7PIL - chains AN and UU of the 33 polymer chains in the assembly; structure by electron microscopy, 2.50 A resolution.

== Chain AN ==
Name: Light-harvesting protein B-875 alpha chain
Source organism: Rhodobacter sphaeroides (strain ATCC 17023 / DSM 158 / JCM 6121 / NBRC 12203 / NCIMB 8253 / ATH 2.4.1.)
UniProtKB: Q3J1A4 (LHA1_RHOS4); numbering as in UniProt (aligned over 1-55)
Amino-acid sequence (55 residues; row label = number of the first residue in the row):
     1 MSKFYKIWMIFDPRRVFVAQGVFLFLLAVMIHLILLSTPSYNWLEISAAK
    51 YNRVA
Disordered / not traced: 1-3, 55
Residues lining bound ligands:
  - bacteriochlorophyll a (BCL), molecule 1: Gly21, Leu24, Phe25, Ala28, His32, Leu35, Tyr41, Trp43
  - bacteriochlorophyll a (BCL), molecule 2: Leu24, Leu27, Ala28, Ile31, His32, Leu35, Tyr41
  - spheroidene (SPO): Phe25, Ala28, Val29, His32, Leu33, Leu36, Trp43
UniProt features mapped onto this chain:
  - binding site (a bacteriochlorophyll): His32
Reported in the primary citation:
  - binding site for bacteriochlorophyll a: His32, Trp43
  - binding site for spheroidene: Gln20

== Chain UU ==
Name: RC-Y
Source organism: Rhodobacter sphaeroides (strain ATCC 17023 / DSM 158 / JCM 6121 / NBRC 12203 / NCIMB 8253 / ATH 2.4.1.)
UniProtKB: U5NME9 (U5NME9_RHOS4); residue numbers follow UniProt; this construct covers 3-51
Amino-acid sequence (49 residues; numbered 3 to 51; the number before each row is that of its first residue):
     3 EVSEFAFRLMMAAVIFVGVGIMFAFAGGHWFVGLVVGGLVAAFFAATPN
Residues lining bound ligands: ubiquinone-10 (U10): Phe18, Phe33, Leu36, Gly40

== Chain AN / chain UU interface ==
Residue-residue contacts - 14 pairs, chain AN then chain UU:
  Arg15(AN) with Val4(UU), hydrogen bond (side chain-backbone); Ser5(UU); Glu6(UU); Phe9(UU)
  Ala19(AN) with Met13(UU), hydrophobic
  Val22(AN) with Met13(UU), hydrophobic; Ile17(UU), hydrophobic
  Phe25(AN) with Met24(UU), hydrophobic
  Leu26(AN) with Val16(UU), hydrophobic; Gly20(UU); Met24(UU), hydrophobic
  Val29(AN) with Met24(UU), hydrophobic
  Leu33(AN) with Met24(UU), hydrophobic; Phe27(UU), hydrophobic
Other interface residues (no listed pair), chain AN (10 interface residues in all): Val18, Met30, Leu36
Other interface residues (no listed pair), chain UU (13 interface residues in all): Val21, Ile23, Phe46
From the paper, about this interface:
  - specific contacts: Val4(UU)-Arg15(AN) (hydrogen bond)
  - interface residues, chain AN: Arg15(AN)

== In short ==
10 residues of chain AN face 13 of chain UU across their interface, with 1 hydrogen bond. Its one
hydrogen-bonded contact is Arg15(AN)-Val4(UU). The authors report a hydrogen bond between Val4(UU) and
Arg15(AN). From the paper: a binding site for bacteriochlorophyll a at His32(AN) and Trp43(AN); a binding site
for spheroidene at Gln20(AN).
Chain AN is Light-harvesting protein B-875 alpha chain and chain UU is RC-Y, both from Rhodobacter sphaeroides
(strain ATCC 17023 / DSM 158 / JCM 6121 / NBRC 12203 / NCIMB 8253 / ATH 2.4.1.); the structure, Cryo-EM
structure of the Rhodobacter sphaeroides RC-LH1-PufXY monomer complex at 2.5 A, was determined by electron
microscopy.
